Entry 1KDI (X-ray diffraction, 1.80 A resolution); this record covers chain A.

# Chain A
Name: Plastocyanin
Organism: Adiantum capillus-veneris
Reference sequence: Q7SIB8 (PLAS_DRYCA); numbering as in UniProt (aligned over 1-102)
Chain sequence (102 residues; each row starts with the number of its first residue):
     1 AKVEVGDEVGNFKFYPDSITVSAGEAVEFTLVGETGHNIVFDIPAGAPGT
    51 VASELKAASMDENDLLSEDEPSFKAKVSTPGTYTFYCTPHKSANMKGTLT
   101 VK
Metal / ion sites: Cu ion: His37, Cys87, His90
UniProt features mapped onto this chain:
  - binding site (Cu cation): His37, Cys87, His90, Met95

# Summary
The Cu ion site is built by His37, Cys87 and His90. Curated annotation (UniProt) lists 4 Cu cation-binding
residues.
Chain A is Plastocyanin (Adiantum capillus-veneris); the structure, Reduced form of plastocyanin from
dryopteris crassirhizoma, was determined by X-ray diffraction, deposited together with 1KDJ.
